PDB entry 6YMY | electron microscopy, 3.41 A resolution | chains b and e of the 12 polymer chains in the assembly

Chain b:
Name: Cytochrome c oxidase subunit 2
Organism: Saccharomyces cerevisiae (strain ATCC 204508 / S288c)
Notes: EC 1.9.3.1
UniProt: P00410 (COX2_YEAST); residue numbers follow UniProt; this construct covers 16-251
Sequence (236 residues; row label = number of the first residue in the row):
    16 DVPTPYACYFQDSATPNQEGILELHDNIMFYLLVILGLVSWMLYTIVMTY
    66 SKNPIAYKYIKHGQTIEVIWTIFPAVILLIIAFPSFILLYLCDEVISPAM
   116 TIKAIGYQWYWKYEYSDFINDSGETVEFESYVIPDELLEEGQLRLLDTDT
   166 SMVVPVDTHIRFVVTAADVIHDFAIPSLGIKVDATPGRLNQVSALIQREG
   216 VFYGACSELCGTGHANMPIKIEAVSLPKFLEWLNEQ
Residues lining bound ligands:
  - dinuclear copper ion (CUA): Gln123, His186, Cys221, Glu223, Leu224, Cys225, His229, Met232
  - heme a (HEA): Leu47, Ile50, Val54, Pro89, Ile92, Leu93
  - phosphatidylethanolamine (PTY), molecule 1: Thr19, Pro20, Tyr21, Ala22, Cys23, Tyr24, Met44, Leu48, Leu51
  - phosphatidylethanolamine (PTY), molecule 2: Leu53, Gly78, Thr80, Ile81, Trp85
  - phosphatidylethanolamine (PTY), molecule 3: Met57, Ile61, Val62, Met63
Curated features (UniProtKB/Swiss-Prot):
  - binding site (Cu cation): His186, Cys221, Glu223, Cys225, His229, Met232
  - binding site (Mg(2+)): Glu223

Chain e:
Name: Cytochrome c oxidase subunit 5A, mitochondrial
Organism: Saccharomyces cerevisiae (strain ATCC 204508 / S288c)
UniProt: P00424 (COX5A_YEAST); residue numbers follow UniProt; this construct covers 25-152
Sequence (128 residues; row label = number of the first residue in the row):
    25 ALSNAAVMDLQSRWENMPSTEQQDIVSKLSERQKLPWAQLTEPEKQAVWY
    75 ISYGEWGPRRPVLNKGDSSFIAKGVAAGLLFSVGLFAVVRMAGGQDAKTM
   125 NKEWQLKSDEYLKSKNANPWGGYSQVQS
Residues lining bound ligands:
  - cardiolipin (CN3; (2R,5S,11R,14R)-5,8,11-trihydroxy-2-(nonanoyloxy)-5,11-dioxido-16-oxo-14-[(propanoyloxy)methyl]-4,6,10,12,15-pentaoxa-5,11-diphosphanonadec-1-yl undecanoate): Phe94, Lys97, Ala101
  - 1,2-diacyl-sn-glycero-3-phoshocholine (PCF): Val107, Phe110, Ala111, Arg114, Met115, Gly118
  - phosphatidylethanolamine (PTY): Leu87, Ser92, Ile95, Ala96

Chain b / chain e interface:
Pairs across the interface - 34 pairs, chain b then chain e:
  Asp16(b) - Ala141(e)
  Asp16(b) - Asn142(e)
  Val17(b) - Leu136(e)  hydrophobic
  Val17(b) - Ala141(e)  hydrophobic
  Val17(b) - Asn142(e)  hydrogen bond (backbone-side chain)
  Val17(b) - Gln149(e)
  Pro18(b) - Gln149(e)  hydrogen bond (backbone-side chain)
  Thr19(b) - Asn142(e)
  Thr19(b) - Gly146(e)  hydrogen bond (side chain-backbone)
  Thr19(b) - Gln151(e)
  Pro20(b) - Gln149(e)
  Pro20(b) - Gln151(e)
  Tyr21(b) - Gln151(e)
  Asp27(b) - Asn142(e)
  Asp27(b) - Pro143(e)
  Asp27(b) - Trp144(e)  hydrogen bond
  Ser28(b) - Trp144(e)
  Leu153(b) - Trp128(e)  hydrophobic
  Glu154(b) - Trp128(e)
  Glu155(b) - Glu127(e)
  Glu155(b) - Trp128(e)
  Glu155(b) - Lys131(e)  salt bridge
  Gly156(b) - Trp128(e)
  Gly156(b) - Ser132(e)
  Gln157(b) - Trp128(e)
  Leu158(b) - Leu136(e)  hydrophobic
  Arg159(b) - Thr123(e)
  Arg213(b) - Asn140(e)  hydrogen bond (side chain-backbone)
  Arg213(b) - Ala141(e)  hydrogen bond (side chain-backbone)
  Arg213(b) - Pro143(e)
  Gly215(b) - Lys139(e)
  Tyr218(b) - Tyr135(e)
  Lys235(b) - Tyr135(e)  hydrogen bond
  Glu237(b) - Lys139(e)
Interface residues without a listed pair, chain b (23 interface residues in all): Asp162, Glu214, Val216
Interface residues without a listed pair, chain e (18 interface residues in all): Gly145, Val150

Summary:
Chain b and chain e form an interface of 23 and 18 residues respectively, with 7 hydrogen bonds and 1 salt
bridge. Polar pairs include Glu155(b)-Lys131(e), Val17(b)-Asn142(e) and Pro18(b)-Gln149(e). One
phosphatidylethanolamine molecule is bound between chain b and chain e.
Here chain b is Cytochrome c oxidase subunit 2 and chain e is Cytochrome c oxidase subunit 5A, mitochondrial,
both from Saccharomyces cerevisiae (strain ATCC 204508 / S288c). Entry 6YMY (Cytochrome c oxidase from
Saccharomyces cerevisiae) was determined by electron microscopy, deposited together with 6YMX.
